Entry 8KD1 (electron microscopy, 3.20 A resolution); this record covers chains F and I of the 11 polymer chains in the assembly.

Chain F:
Molecule: Histone H4
Source organism: Homo sapiens
UniProtKB: P62805 (H4_HUMAN); residues 0-102 here correspond to UniProt positions 1-103 (UniProt number = residue number + 1)
Amino-acid sequence (106 residues; numbered -3 to 102; the number before each row is that of its first residue; numbers below 1 keep their minus sign (Gly-3 is residue -3)):
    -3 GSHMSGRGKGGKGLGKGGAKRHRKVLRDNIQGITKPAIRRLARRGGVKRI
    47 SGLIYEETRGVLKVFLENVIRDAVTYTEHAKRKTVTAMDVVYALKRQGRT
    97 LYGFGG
Disordered / not traced: -3 to 19
Differences from the reference sequence: expression tag (-3 to -1)
UniProt features mapped onto this chain:
  - DNA-binding region: Lys16 to Lys20
  - modified residue: Ser1 (N-acetylserine), Arg3 (Asymmetric dimethylarginine), Lys5 (N6-(2-hydroxyisobutyryl)lysine), Lys8 (N6-(2-hydroxyisobutyryl)lysine), Lys12 (N6-(2-hydroxyisobutyryl)lysine), Lys16 (N6-(2-hydroxyisobutyryl)lysine), Lys20 (N6,N6,N6-trimethyllysine), Lys31 (N6-(2-hydroxyisobutyryl)lysine), Lys44 (N6-(2-hydroxyisobutyryl)lysine), Ser47 (Phosphoserine), Tyr51 (Phosphotyrosine), Lys59 (N6-(2-hydroxyisobutyryl)lysine), Lys77 (N6-(2-hydroxyisobutyryl)lysine), Lys79 (N6-(2-hydroxyisobutyryl)lysine), Thr80 (Phosphothreonine), Tyr88 (Phosphotyrosine), Lys91 (N6-(2-hydroxyisobutyryl)lysine)
  - cross-link (Glycyl lysine isopeptide (Lys-Gly)): Lys12 (interchain with G-Cter in SUMO2), Lys20 (interchain with G-Cter in SUMO2), Lys31 (interchain with G-Cter in SUMO2), Lys59 (interchain with G-Cter in SUMO2), Lys79 (interchain with G-Cter in SUMO2), Lys91 (interchain with G-Cter in SUMO2)

Chain I:
Molecule: 193-nt DNA strand
Source organism: synthetic construct
Sequence (193 nucleotides; row label = number of the first residue in the row; numbers below 1 keep their minus sign (DA-96 is residue -96)):
   -96 ATCACGTAATATTGGCCAGCTAGGATCACAATCCCGGTGCCGAGGCCGCT
   -46 CAATTGGTCGTAGACAGCTCTAGCACCGCTTAAACGCACGTACGGAATCC
     4 GTACGTGCGTTTAAGCGGTGCTAGAGCTGTCTACGACCAATTGAGCGGCC
    54 TCGGCACCGGGATTGTGATCCTAGCTGGCCAATATTACGTGAT
Disordered / not traced: -96 to -87, 87-96

How chain F and chain I interact:
Contacting residue pairs (12; chain F residue first):
  Arg35(F) - DG8(I)  salt bridge to the phosphate
  Arg45(F) - DC7(I)  sugar contact
  Arg45(F) - DG8(I)  phosphate contact
  Ile46(F) - DC7(I)  phosphate contact
  Ile46(F) - DG8(I)  hydrogen bond to the phosphate
  Ser47(F) - DC7(I)  hydrogen bond to the phosphate
  Gly48(F) - DC7(I)  hydrogen bond to the phosphate
  Arg78(F) - DA28(I)  phosphate contact
  Arg78(F) - DG29(I)  phosphate contact
  Lys79(F) - DG27(I)  phosphate contact
  Lys79(F) - DA28(I)  hydrogen bond to the phosphate
  Thr80(F) - DA28(I)  hydrogen bond to the phosphate
Other interface residues (no listed pair), chain F (11 interface residues in all): Arg39, Tyr51, Lys77
Other interface residues (no listed pair), chain I (6 interface residues in all): DT9

Summary:
11 residues of chain F and 6 residues of chain I are in contact; the contacts include 5 hydrogen bonds and 1
salt bridge. Polar pairs include Ile46(F)-DG8(I), Ser47(F)-DC7(I) and Gly48(F)-DC7(I). From UniProt: a
DNA-binding region on chain F.
Here chain F is Histone H4 (Homo sapiens) and chain I is a 193-nt DNA strand (synthetic construct). Entry 8KD1
(Structure of nucleosome complexed with one DEK molecule) was determined by electron microscopy together with
8KE0 and 8KCY from the same study.
